3J3Q - chains jF and jG of the 1356 polymer chains in the assembly; structure by electron microscopy.

== Chain jF (and jG) ==
Molecule: capsid protein
From: Human immunodeficiency virus 1
Notes: chain jG of this document is another copy of the same molecule, construct and numbering; everything in this record applies to it too
UniProtKB: Q79791 (Q79791_9HIV1); residues 1-231 here correspond to UniProt positions 133-363 (UniProt number = residue number + 132)
Sequence (231 residues; numbered 1 to 231; the number before each row is that of its first residue):
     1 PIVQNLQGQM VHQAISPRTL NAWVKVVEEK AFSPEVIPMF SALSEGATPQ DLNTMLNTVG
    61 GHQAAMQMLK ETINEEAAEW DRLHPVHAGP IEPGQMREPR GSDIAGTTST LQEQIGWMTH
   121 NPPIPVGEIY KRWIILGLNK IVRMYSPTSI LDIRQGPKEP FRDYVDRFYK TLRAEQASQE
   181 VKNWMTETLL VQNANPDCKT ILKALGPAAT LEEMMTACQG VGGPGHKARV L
Differences from the reference sequence: engineered mutation Glu92 (Ala224 in Q79791)
Cystine bridges: Cys198-Cys218

== Interface between chain jF and chain jG ==
Residue-residue contacts (53; chain jF residue first):
  Gln9(jF) - Val3(jG)
  Gln9(jF) - Gln4(jG)
  Gln9(jF) - Asn5(jG)
  Gln9(jF) - Val11(jG)
  Val11(jF) - Gln4(jG)
  His12(jF) - Gln4(jG)
  Gln13(jF) - Val3(jG)
  Gln13(jF) - Gln4(jG)
  Ala14(jF) - Ala42(jG)
  Ala14(jF) - Glu45(jG)
  Ile15(jF) - Ala42(jG)
  Pro17(jF) - Thr19(jG)
  Pro17(jF) - Met39(jG)
  Arg18(jF) - Arg18(jG)
  Leu20(jF) - Pro38(jG)
  Leu20(jF) - Met39(jG)
  Leu20(jF) - Ala42(jG)
  Asn21(jF) - Val26(jG)
  Val24(jF) - Met39(jG)
  Phe32(jF) - Gly223(jG)
  Phe32(jF) - Pro224(jG)
  Asn57(jF) - Pro38(jG)
  Asn57(jF) - Arg173(jG)
  Thr58(jF) - Glu35(jG)
  Thr58(jF) - Pro38(jG)
  Thr58(jF) - Met39(jG)
  Val59(jF) - Arg173(jG)
  Gly60(jF) - Glu35(jG)
  Gly60(jF) - Lys170(jG)
  Gly60(jF) - Arg173(jG)
  His62(jF) - Asp166(jG)
  Gln63(jF) - Asp166(jG)
  Gln63(jF) - Tyr169(jG)
  Gln63(jF) - Lys170(jG)
  Gln63(jF) - Arg173(jG)
  Ala64(jF) - Val165(jG)
  Ala64(jF) - Asp166(jG)
  Ala64(jF) - Leu211(jG)
  Ala64(jF) - Met215(jG)
  Gln67(jF) - Leu211(jG)
  Met68(jF) - Leu211(jG)
  Lys140(jF) - Glu212(jG)
  Met144(jF) - Glu212(jG)
  Met144(jF) - Met215(jG)
  Met144(jF) - Thr216(jG)
  Met144(jF) - Val221(jG)
  Met144(jF) - Gly222(jG)
  Tyr145(jF) - Met215(jG)
  Tyr145(jF) - Val221(jG)
  Tyr145(jF) - Gly222(jG)
  Tyr145(jF) - Gly223(jG)
  Ser146(jF) - Gly222(jG)
  Pro147(jF) - Gly223(jG)
Other interface residues (no listed pair), chain jF (31 interface residues in all): Ser16, Thr54, Gly61, Ala65, Glu75
Other interface residues (no listed pair), chain jG (29 interface residues in all): Leu6, Ala22, Leu43, Gly225

== Summary ==
Chain jF and chain jG form an interface of 31 and 29 residues respectively.
Chain jF and chain jG are both capsid protein (Human immunodeficiency virus 1); the structure, Atomic-level
structure of the entire HIV-1 capsid, was determined by electron microscopy together with 3J4F, 3J34 and 3J3Y
from the same study.
